PDB entry 1PCG | X-ray diffraction, 2.70 A resolution | chains A and E of the 4 polymer chains in the assembly

== Chain A ==
Molecule: estrogen receptor
Organism: Homo sapiens
Notes: fragment: ligand-binding domain
Reference sequence: P03372 (ESR1_HUMAN); residues 304-547 here = UniProt positions 304-547
Sequence (244 residues; row label = number of the first residue in the row):
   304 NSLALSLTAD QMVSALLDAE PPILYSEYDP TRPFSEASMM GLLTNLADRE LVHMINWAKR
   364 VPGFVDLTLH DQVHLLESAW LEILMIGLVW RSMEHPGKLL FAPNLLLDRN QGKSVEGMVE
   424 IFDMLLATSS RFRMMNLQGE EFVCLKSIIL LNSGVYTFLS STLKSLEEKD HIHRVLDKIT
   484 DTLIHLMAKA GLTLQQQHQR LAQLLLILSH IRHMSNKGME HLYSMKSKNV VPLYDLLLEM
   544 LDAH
Unresolved in the structure: 335, 463-473
Sequence notes: engineered mutation Ser381 (Cys in P03372), Ser417 (Cys in P03372), Ser530 (Cys in P03372)
Ligand contacts: estradiol (EST): Met343, Leu346, Leu349, Ala350, Glu353, Leu384, Leu387, Met388, Leu391, Arg394, Phe404, Met421, Ile424, Leu428, Gly521, His524, Leu525

== Chain E ==
Molecule: peptide inhibitor
Sequence (9 residues; numbered 1 to 9; the number before each row is that of its first residue):
     1 KCILCRLLQ
Modified positions: Cys2 (D-cysteine; DCY)
Cystine bridges: Cys2-Cys5

== Interface between chain A and chain E ==
Pairs across the interface - 19 pairs, chain A then chain E:
  Ile358(A) with Leu4(E), hydrophobic; Leu7(E), hydrophobic; Leu8(E), hydrophobic
  Lys362(A) with Leu7(E), hydrogen bond (side chain-backbone); Leu8(E), hydrogen bond (side chain-backbone); Gln9(E)
  Leu372(A) with Cys5(E); Leu8(E), hydrophobic
  Gln375(A) with Leu8(E)
  Val376(A) with Leu4(E), hydrophobic; Cys5(E), hydrophobic; Leu8(E), hydrophobic
  Leu379(A) with Leu8(E), hydrophobic
  Glu380(A) with Leu4(E)
  Asp538(A) with Ile3(E)
  Glu542(A) with Lys1(E); Cys2(E), hydrogen bond (side chain-backbone); Ile3(E), hydrogen bond (side chain-backbone); Leu4(E), hydrogen bond (side chain-backbone)
Interface residues without a listed pair, chain A (12 interface residues in all): Phe367, Leu539, Met543
Interface features reported in the paper:
  - interface residues, chain E: Ile3(E), Leu7(E) (proposed by the authors, not directly observed)

== Overview ==
12 residues of chain A face 8 of chain E across their interface, with 5 hydrogen bonds. Polar contacts include
Lys362(A)-Leu7(E), Lys362(A)-Leu8(E) and Glu542(A)-Cys2(E). Chain A binds estradiol. The paper reports
interface residues Ile3(E) and Leu7(E).
Here chain A is estrogen receptor (Homo sapiens) and chain E is peptide inhibitor. Entry 1PCG
(Helix-stabilized cyclic peptides as selective inhibitors of steroid receptor-coactivator interactions) was
determined by X-ray diffraction.
